4HZB - chains D and F of the 6 polymer chains in the assembly; structure by X-ray diffraction, 2.60 A resolution.

Chain D:
Protein: Putative cytoplasmic protein
Organism: Ralstonia pickettii
UniProtKB: C6BHF2 (C6BHF2_RALP1); residue numbers follow UniProt; this construct covers 1-119
Amino-acid sequence (119 residues; each row starts with the number of its first residue):
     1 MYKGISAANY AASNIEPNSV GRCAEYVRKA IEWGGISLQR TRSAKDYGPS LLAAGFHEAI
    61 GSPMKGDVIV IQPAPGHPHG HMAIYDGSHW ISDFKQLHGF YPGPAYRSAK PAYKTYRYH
Disordered / not traced: 1-3, 117-119
Modified residues: Mse1 (selenomethionine); Mse64 (selenomethionine; parent Met); Mse82 (selenomethionine; parent Met)

Chain F:
Protein: Putative periplasmic protein
Organism: Ralstonia pickettii
UniProtKB: C6BHF3 (C6BHF3_RALP1); residue numbers follow UniProt; this construct covers 23-151
Amino-acid sequence (150 residues; row label = number of the first residue in the row):
     2 MGSSHHHHHH ENLYFQGHMG SAQAAVSQNS PEAAAISFYT WFIQHDSDQT YPLSEPDIER
    62 YVATDTVGRL RNDYAHAGPP NGVDYFLKVQ DYDSRDWLAH IQVQRALMLG DVAVVPVSFG
   122 SQDPVHVLVF LKRVDATWKI IKIDDTWEYR
Disordered / not traced: 2-30, 48-50, 134-135
Modified residues: Mse2 (selenomethionine); Mse20 (selenomethionine); Mse109 (selenomethionine; parent Met)
Sequence notes: expression tag (2-22)

Interface between chain D and chain F:
Contacting residue pairs (56; chain D residue first):
  Glu16(D) - Tyr52(F)
  Asn18(D) - Tyr75(F)
  Asn18(D) - Ala76(F)
  Ser19(D) - Tyr75(F)
  Ser19(D) - Gly79(F)
  Ser19(D) - Pro80(F)
  Val20(D) - Tyr52(F)  hydrophobic
  Val20(D) - Tyr75(F)  hydrophobic
  Val20(D) - Pro80(F)
  Val20(D) - Asp85(F)
  Gly21(D) - Pro80(F)
  Gly21(D) - Gly83(F)
  Gly21(D) - Val84(F)
  Gly21(D) - Asp85(F)  hydrogen bond (backbone-backbone)
  Gly21(D) - Val90(F)
  Gly21(D) - Gln91(F)
  Arg22(D) - Phe43(F)
  Arg22(D) - Asp47(F)  salt bridge
  Arg22(D) - Tyr52(F)
  Arg22(D) - Asp85(F)  salt bridge
  Arg22(D) - Leu88(F)
  Arg22(D) - Gln91(F)
  Arg22(D) - Tyr93(F)
  Cys23(D) - Gln91(F)
  Ala24(D) - Gln91(F)
  Ala24(D) - Asp92(F)
  Glu25(D) - Asp47(F)
  Glu25(D) - Gln91(F)  hydrogen bond (backbone-backbone)
  Glu25(D) - Asp92(F)
  Glu25(D) - Tyr93(F)
  Arg28(D) - Asp92(F)  salt bridge
  Arg28(D) - Tyr93(F)
  Arg40(D) - Tyr93(F)  hydrogen bond (side chain-backbone)
  Arg40(D) - Asp94(F)
  Arg40(D) - Ser95(F)
  Arg40(D) - Arg96(F)
  Thr41(D) - Asp92(F)
  Arg42(D) - Val90(F)
  Arg42(D) - Gln91(F)  hydrogen bond (backbone-backbone)
  Arg42(D) - Asp92(F)  hydrogen bond (backbone-backbone)
  Arg42(D) - Trp98(F)
  Arg42(D) - Gln123(F)  hydrogen bond (side chain-backbone)
  Arg42(D) - Asp124(F)  hydrogen bond (side chain-backbone)
  Arg42(D) - Val126(F)
  Ser43(D) - Gln91(F)
  Ala44(D) - Gln91(F)  hydrogen bond (backbone-side chain)
  Tyr47(D) - Asp92(F)  hydrogen bond
  Gly76(D) - Asn82(F)
  His77(D) - Asn82(F)
  His77(D) - Gly83(F)
  Pro78(D) - Asn82(F)
  His79(D) - Asn82(F)
  His79(D) - Val84(F)
  His79(D) - Gln91(F)
  His79(D) - Trp148(F)
  Gly80(D) - Gln91(F)  hydrogen bond (backbone-side chain)
Also at the interface, not in a pair above, chain F (26 interface residues in all): Thr51, Lys89

Overview:
Chain D and chain F form an interface of 21 and 26 residues respectively, with 10 hydrogen bonds and 3 salt
bridges. Polar contacts include Arg22(D)-Asp47(F), Arg22(D)-Asp85(F) and Arg28(D)-Asp92(F).
Chain D is Putative cytoplasmic protein and chain F is Putative periplasmic protein, both from Ralstonia
pickettii; the structure, Crystal structure of the type VI SeMet effector-immunity complex Tae3-Tai3 from
Ralstonia pickettii, was determined by X-ray diffraction, deposited together with 4HZ9.
